Entry 8ZW9 (electron microscopy, 3.03 A resolution); this record covers chains A and B of the 3 polymer chains in the assembly.

Chain A:
Protein: Disease resistance protein ADR1
Organism: Arabidopsis thaliana
UniProt: Q9FW44 (ADR1_ARATH); residues 1-787 here = UniProt positions 1-787
Chain sequence (787 residues; numbered 1 to 787; the number before each row is that of its first residue):
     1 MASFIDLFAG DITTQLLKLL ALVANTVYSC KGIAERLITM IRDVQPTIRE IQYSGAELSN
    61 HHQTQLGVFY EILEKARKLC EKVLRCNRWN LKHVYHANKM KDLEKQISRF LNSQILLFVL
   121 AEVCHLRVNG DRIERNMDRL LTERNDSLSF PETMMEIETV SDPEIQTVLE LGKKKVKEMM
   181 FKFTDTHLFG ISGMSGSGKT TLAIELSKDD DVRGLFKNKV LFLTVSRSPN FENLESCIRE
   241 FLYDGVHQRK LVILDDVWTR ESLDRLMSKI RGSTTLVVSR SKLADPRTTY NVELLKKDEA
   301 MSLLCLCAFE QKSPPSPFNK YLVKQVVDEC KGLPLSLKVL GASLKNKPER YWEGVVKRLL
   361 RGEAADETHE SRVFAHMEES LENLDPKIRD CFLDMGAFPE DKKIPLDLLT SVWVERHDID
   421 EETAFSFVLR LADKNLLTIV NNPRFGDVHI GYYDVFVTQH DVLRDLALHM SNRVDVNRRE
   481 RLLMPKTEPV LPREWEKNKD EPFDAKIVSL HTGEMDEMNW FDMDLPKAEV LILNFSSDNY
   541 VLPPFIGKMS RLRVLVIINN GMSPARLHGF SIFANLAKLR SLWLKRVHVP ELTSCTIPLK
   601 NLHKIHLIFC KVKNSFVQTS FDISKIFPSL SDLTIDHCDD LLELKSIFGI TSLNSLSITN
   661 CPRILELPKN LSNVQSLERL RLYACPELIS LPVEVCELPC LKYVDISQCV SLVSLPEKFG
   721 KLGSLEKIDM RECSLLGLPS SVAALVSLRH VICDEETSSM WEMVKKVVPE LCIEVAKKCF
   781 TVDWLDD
Not modelled in the structure: 1-373
Curated features (UniProtKB/Swiss-Prot):
  - binding site (ATP): Gly193 to Thr200

Chain B:
Protein: Isoform 1 of Protein EDS1
Organism: Arabidopsis thaliana
UniProt: Q9SU72 (EDS1C_ARATH); residue numbers follow UniProt; this construct covers 1-623
Chain sequence (623 residues; each row starts with the number of its first residue):
     1 MAFEALTGIN GDLITRSWSA SKQAYLTERY HKEEAGAVVI FAFQPSFSEK DFFDPDNKSS
    61 FGEIKLNRVQ FPCMRKIGKG DVATVNEAFL KNLEAIIDPR TSFQASVEMA VRSRKQIVFT
   121 GHSSGGATAI LATVWYLEKY FIRNPNVYLE PRCVTFGAPL VGDSIFSHAL GREKWSRFFV
   181 NFVSRFDIVP RIMLARKASV EETLPHVLAQ LDPRKSSVQE SEQRITEFYT RVMRDTSTVA
   241 NQAVCELTGS AEAFLETLSS FLELSPYRPA GTFVFSTEKR LVAVNNSDAI LQMLFYTSQA
   301 SDEQEWSLIP FRSIRDHHSY EELVQSMGKK LFNHLDGENS IESTLNDLGV STRGRQYVQA
   361 ALEEEKKRVE NQKKIIQVIE QERFLKKLAW IEDEYKPKCQ AHKNGYYDSF KVSNEENDFK
   421 ANVKRAELAG VFDEVLGLMK KCQLPDEFEG DIDWIKLATR YRRLVEPLDI ANYHRHLKNE
   481 DTGPYMKRGR PTRYIYAQRG YEHYILKPNG MIAEDVFWNK VNGLNLGLQL EEIQETLKNS
   541 GSECGSCFWA EVEELKGKPY EEVEVRVKTL EGMLGEWITD GEVDDKEIFL EGSTFRKWWI
   601 TLPKNHKSHS PLRDYMMDEI TDT
Not modelled in the structure: 522-535, 619-623
Ligand contacts: A1D8A ([(2R,3R,4R,5R)-5-(6-aminopurin-9-yl)-4-[(2S,3R,4S,5R)-3,4-bis(oxidanyl)-5-(phosphonooxymethyl)oxolan-2-yl]oxy-3-oxidanyl-oxolan-2-yl]methyl phosphono hydrogen phosphate): Arg425, Asp433, Leu436, Lys440, Asp469, Asn472, Tyr473, Lys478, Thr482, Tyr485, Arg488, Gly489, Arg490, Pro491, Thr492, Arg493
Curated features (UniProtKB/Swiss-Prot):
  - active site: Ser123 (Nucleophile), Asp187 (Charge relay system), His317 (Charge relay system)
  - modified residue: Ala2 (N-acetylalanine)
  - mutagenesis: Leu262 (L262P: Loss of interaction with PAD4, but no effect on dimerization or interaction with SAG101), Glu466 (E466K: In eds1-1; loss of interaction with PAD4 and SAG101, but no effect on dimerization)

Interface between chain A and chain B:
Contacting residue pairs (5; chain A residue first):
  Phe780(A) - Glu416(B)
  Phe780(A) - Phe419(B)  hydrophobic
  Thr781(A) - Glu416(B)
  Val782(A) - Glu416(B)  hydrogen bond (backbone-side chain)
  Asp783(A) - Glu416(B)
Interface residues without a listed pair, chain B (4 interface residues in all): Asn414, Val423

In short:
The chain A/chain B interface involves 4 residues from each chain, with 1 hydrogen bond. The hydrogen-bonded
pair is Val782(A)-Glu416(B). Bound to chain B: compound A1D8A.
Chain A is Disease resistance protein ADR1 and chain B is Isoform 1 of Protein EDS1, both from Arabidopsis
thaliana; the structure, RPS4-TIR induced At EDS1-PAD4-ADR1 heterotrimer, was determined by electron
microscopy (same publication as 8ZWA).
